Entry 3KR5 (X-ray diffraction, 2.56 A resolution); this record covers chains A and B of the 6 polymer chains in the assembly.

[Chain A (and B)]
Molecule: M17 leucyl aminopeptidase
From: Plasmodium falciparum
Notes: EC 3.4.11.1; chain B of this document is another copy of the same molecule, construct and numbering; everything in this record applies to it too
Reference sequence: Q8IL11 (Q8IL11_PLAF7); residue numbers follow UniProt; this construct covers 84-605
Amino-acid sequence (528 residues; each row starts with the number of its first residue):
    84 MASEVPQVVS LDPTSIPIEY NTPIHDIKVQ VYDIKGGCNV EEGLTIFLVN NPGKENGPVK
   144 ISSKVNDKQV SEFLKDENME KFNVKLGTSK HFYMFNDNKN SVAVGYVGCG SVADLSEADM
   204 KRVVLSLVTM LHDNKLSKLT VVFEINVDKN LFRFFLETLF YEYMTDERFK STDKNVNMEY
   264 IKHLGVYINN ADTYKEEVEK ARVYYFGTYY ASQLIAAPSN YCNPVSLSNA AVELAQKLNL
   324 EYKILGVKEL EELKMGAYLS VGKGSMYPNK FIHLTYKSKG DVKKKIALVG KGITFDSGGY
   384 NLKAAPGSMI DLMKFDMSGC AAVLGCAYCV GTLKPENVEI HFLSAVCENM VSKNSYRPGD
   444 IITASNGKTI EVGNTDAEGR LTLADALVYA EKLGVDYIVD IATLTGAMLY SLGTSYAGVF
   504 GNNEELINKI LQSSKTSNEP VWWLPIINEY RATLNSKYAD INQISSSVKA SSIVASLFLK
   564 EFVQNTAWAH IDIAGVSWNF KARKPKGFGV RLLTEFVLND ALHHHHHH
Unresolved in the structure: 84, 260, 604-611 (chain B: 84-85, 604-611)
Sequence notes: engineered mutation Gln152 (Asn in Q8IL11), Gln515 (Asn in Q8IL11), Gln546 (Asn in Q8IL11); expression tag (606-611)
Ion coordination: Zn2+ site 1: Lys374, Asp379, Asp399, Glu461 (together with BEY); Zn2+ site 2: Asp379, Asp459, Glu461 (together with BEY)
Ligand contacts:
  - BEY ((2S)-3-[(R)-[(1S)-1-amino-3-phenylpropyl](hydroxy)phosphoryl]-2-benzylpropanoic acid): Lys374, Asp379, Lys386, Ser391, Met392, Met396, Phe398, Asp399, Asn457, Asp459, Ala460, Glu461, Gly462, Arg463, Thr486, Leu487, Thr488, Gly489, Ala490, Leu492, Ile547, Ser554, Ala577
  - carbonate ion (CO3): Lys374, Asp459, Ala460, Glu461, Gly462, Arg463, Leu487, Thr488
Reported in the primary citation:
  - binding site for BEY: Phe398, Leu492
  - specificity-determining residues: Met392, Met396, Phe398, Thr486, Gly489, Leu492, Phe583

[Chain A / chain B interface]
Contacting residue pairs - 69 pairs, chain A then chain B:
  Glu334(A) - Val92(B)
  Glu334(A) - Ser93(B)  hydrogen bond (side chain-backbone)
  Glu334(A) - Leu94(B)
  Lys337(A) - Leu94(B)
  Met338(A) - Leu94(B)
  Gly339(A) - Leu94(B)
  Leu342(A) - Leu94(B)  hydrophobic
  Lys346(A) - Val91(B)
  Lys346(A) - Asp95(B)  salt bridge
  Tyr383(A) - Ser380(B)
  Tyr383(A) - Leu385(B)
  Tyr383(A) - Ile393(B)
  Tyr383(A) - Met433(B)
  Tyr383(A) - Val434(B)  hydrogen bond (side chain-backbone)
  Asn384(A) - Ile393(B)
  Leu385(A) - Leu385(B)  hydrophobic
  Val434(A) - Val434(B)  hydrophobic
  Ser435(A) - Val434(B)
  Lys436(A) - Gly347(B)
  Lys436(A) - Met349(B)
  Lys436(A) - Met433(B)
  Lys436(A) - Val434(B)  hydrogen bond (backbone-backbone)
  Lys436(A) - Ser435(B)
  Lys436(A) - Asn437(B)  hydrogen bond
  Asn437(A) - Val91(B)
  Asn437(A) - Met349(B)
  Arg440(A) - Ser302(B)
  Arg440(A) - Asn303(B)
  Arg440(A) - Tyr350(B)  hydrogen bond
  Arg440(A) - Phe378(B)
  Arg440(A) - Glu431(B)  salt bridge
  Arg440(A) - Met433(B)
  Pro441(A) - Phe378(B)
  Pro441(A) - Ile393(B)  hydrophobic
  Pro441(A) - Asp394(B)
  Gly442(A) - Pro301(B)
  Gly442(A) - Asp394(B)
  Asp443(A) - Pro301(B)
  Asp443(A) - Ser302(B)
  Asp443(A) - Asn303(B)  hydrogen bond (side chain-backbone)
  Ile444(A) - Phe252(B)  hydrophobic
  Ile444(A) - Pro301(B)  hydrophobic
  Ile444(A) - Asn303(B)  hydrogen bond (backbone-side chain)
  Ile444(A) - Tyr304(B)
  Gly450(A) - Ser254(B)  hydrogen bond (backbone-side chain)
  Lys451(A) - Thr255(B)
  Thr452(A) - Phe252(B)  hydrogen bond (side chain-backbone)
  Thr452(A) - Lys253(B)
  Glu454(A) - Lys397(B)  salt bridge
  Gly456(A) - Asp394(B)
  Asn538(A) - Arg586(B)  hydrogen bond (backbone-side chain)
  Ser539(A) - Lys253(B)  hydrogen bond (backbone-side chain)
  Ser539(A) - Arg586(B)
  Lys540(A) - Lys253(B)
  Lys540(A) - Ala585(B)
  Lys540(A) - Arg586(B)
  Tyr541(A) - Asp249(B)
  Tyr541(A) - Phe252(B)
  Tyr541(A) - Lys253(B)  hydrogen bond (backbone-backbone)
  Tyr541(A) - Ala299(B)
  Tyr541(A) - Arg586(B)
  Tyr541(A) - Lys587(B)
  Tyr541(A) - Pro588(B)
  Ala542(A) - Phe252(B)
  Ala542(A) - Lys253(B)  hydrogen bond (backbone-side chain)
  Asp543(A) - Lys253(B)
  Asp543(A) - Ser254(B)  hydrogen bond (side chain-backbone)
  Asp543(A) - Thr255(B)  hydrogen bond (side chain-backbone)
  Asp543(A) - Asp256(B)  hydrogen bond (side chain-backbone)
Interface residues without a listed pair, chain A (33 interface residues in all): Ala387, Ser438, Ile445, Asn449
Interface residues without a listed pair, chain B (37 interface residues in all): Ser348, Ala387, Trp581

[In short]
The interface between chain A and chain B involves 33 residues on one side and 37 on the other; the contacts
include 16 hydrogen bonds and 3 salt bridges. Polar contacts include Lys346(A)-Asp95(B), Arg440(A)-Glu431(B)
and Glu454(A)-Lys397(B). The paper reports a binding site for BEY at Phe398(A) and Leu492(A); specificity
determinants Met392(A), Met396(A) and Phe398(A) among others.
Chain A and chain B are both M17 leucyl aminopeptidase (Plasmodium falciparum); the structure, Structure of a
protease 4, was determined by X-ray diffraction together with 3KQX, 3KQZ and 3KR4 from the same study.
